PDB entry 9F3S | electron microscopy, 4.20 A resolution (low resolution: residue-level contacts below are approximate; hydrogen-bond / salt-bridge calls are withheld) | chains C and D of the 14 polymer chains in the assembly

== Chain C ==
Protein: Detyrosinated tubulin alpha-1B chain
Organism: Homo sapiens
UniProt: P68363 (TBA1B_HUMAN); residue numbers follow UniProt; this construct covers 1-37, 47-441
Amino-acid sequence (453 residues; numbered 1 to 441 plus 18 insertion-coded residues; 6 numbers in that range are skipped by the numbering (no residue carries them; nothing is unmodelled there); the number before each row is that of its first residue; a row labelled like 37A-37E holds insertion residues (37A, then the next letters in order)):
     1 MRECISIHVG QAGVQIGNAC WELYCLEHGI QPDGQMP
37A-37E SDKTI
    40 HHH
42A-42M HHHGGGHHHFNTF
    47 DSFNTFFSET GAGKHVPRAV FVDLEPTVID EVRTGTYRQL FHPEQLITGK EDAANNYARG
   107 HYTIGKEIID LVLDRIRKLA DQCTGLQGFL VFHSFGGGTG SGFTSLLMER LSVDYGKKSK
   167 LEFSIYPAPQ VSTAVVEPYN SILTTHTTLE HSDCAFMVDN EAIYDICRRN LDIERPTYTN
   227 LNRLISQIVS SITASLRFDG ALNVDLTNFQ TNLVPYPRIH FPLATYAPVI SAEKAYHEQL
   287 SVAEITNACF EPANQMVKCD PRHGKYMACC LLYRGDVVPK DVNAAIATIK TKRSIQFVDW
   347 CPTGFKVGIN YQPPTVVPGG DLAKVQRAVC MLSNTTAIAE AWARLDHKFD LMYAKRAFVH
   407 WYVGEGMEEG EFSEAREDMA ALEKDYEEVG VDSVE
Unresolved in the structure: 37A-37E, 42A-42M
Construct notes: linker (40-42, 42A-42M); engineered mutation Asn254 (Glu in P68363)
Curated features (UniProtKB/Swiss-Prot):
  - motif: Met1 to Cys4 (MREC motif)
  - binding site (GTP): Gly10, Gln11, Ala12, Gln15, Glu71, Ala99, Ser140, Gly143, Gly144, Thr145, Gly146, Thr179, Glu183, Asn206, Tyr224, Asn228, Leu252
  - modified residue: Lys37C (N6,N6,N6-trimethyllysine), Ser48 (Phosphoserine), Ser232 (Phosphoserine), Tyr282 (3'-nitrotyrosine), Arg339 (Omega-N-methylarginine), Ser439 (Phosphoserine)
  - binding site (Mg(2+)): Glu71
  - cross-link (Glycyl lysine isopeptide (Lys-Gly)): Lys326 (interchain with G-Cter in ubiquitin), Lys370 (interchain with G-Cter in ubiquitin)
Residues lining bound ligands:
  - GTP (guanosine-5'-triphosphate), molecule 1: Gly10, Gln11, Ala12, Gln15, Asp98, Ala99, Ala100, Asn101, Ser140, Gly143, Gly144, Thr145, Ile171, Thr179, Glu183, Asn206, Tyr224, Leu227, Asn228
  - GTP, molecule 2: Ala247, Leu248, Asn254

== Chain D ==
Protein: Tubulin beta-3 chain
Organism: Homo sapiens
UniProt: Q13509 (TBB3_HUMAN); residue numbers follow UniProt; this construct covers 1-450
Amino-acid sequence (456 residues; row label = number of the first residue in the row):
     1 MREIVHIQAG QCGNQIGAKF WEVISDEHGI DPSGNYVGDS DLQLERISVY YNEASSHKYV
    61 PRAILVDLEP GTMDSVRSGA FGHLFRPDNF IFGQSGAGNN WAKGHYTEGA ELVDSVLDVV
   121 RKECENCDCL QGFQLTHSLG GGTGSGMGTL LISKVREEYP DRIMNTFSVV PSPKVSDTVV
   181 EPYNATLSIH QLVENTDETY CIDNEALYDI CFRTLKLATP TYGDLNHLVS ATMSGVTTSL
   241 RFPGQLNADL RKLAVNMVPF PRLHFFMPGF APLTARGSQQ YRALTVPELT QQMFDAKNMM
   301 AACDPRHGRY LTVATVFRGR MSMKEVDEQM LAIQSKNSSY FVEWIPNNVK VAVCDIPPRG
   361 LKMSSTFIGN STAIQELFKR ISEQFTAMFR RKAFLHWYTG EGMDEMEFTE AESNMNDLVS
   421 EYQQYQDATA EEEGEMYEDD EEESEAQGPK ENLYFQ
Unresolved in the structure: 430-456
Construct notes: expression tag (451-456)
Curated features (UniProtKB/Swiss-Prot):
  - motif: Met1 to Ile4 (MREI motif)
  - binding site (GDP): Gly10, Gln11, Cys12, Gln15, Asn99, Ser138, Gly142, Thr143, Gly144, Asp177, Asn204, Tyr222, Asn226
  - binding site (GTP): Gln11, Glu69, Ser138, Gly142, Thr143, Gly144, Asn204, Asn226
  - binding site (Mg(2+)): Glu69
  - modified residue: Ser172 (Phosphoserine), Glu438 (5-glutamyl polyglutamate), Ser444 (Phosphoserine)
  - natural variant: Arg62 (R62Q: In CFEOM3A), Thr178 (T178M: In CDCBM1), Glu205 (E205K: In CDCBM1), Arg262 (R262C: In CFEOM3A; R262H: In CFEOM3A), Ala302 (A302T: In CFEOM3A; A302V: In CDCBM1), Met323 (M323V: In CDCBM1), Arg380 (R380C: In CFEOM3A), Glu410 (E410K: In CFEOM3A), Asp417 (D417H: In CFEOM3A; D417N: In CFEOM3A)
Residues lining bound ligands:
  - GTP (guanosine-5'-triphosphate), molecule 1: Gly10, Gln11, Cys12, Gln15, Ile16, Asp67, Gly96, Ala97, Gly98, Asn99, Ser138, Gly141, Gly142, Thr143, Gly144, Asp177, Asn204, Tyr222, Asn226
  - GTP, molecule 2: Gln245, Leu246, Lys252

== Interface between chain C and chain D ==
Residue-residue contacts - 59 pairs, chain C then chain D:
  Met1(C) - Pro70(D)
  Met1(C) - Gly93(D)
  Met1(C) - Gln94(D)
  Arg2(C) - Glu69(D)
  Arg2(C) - Gly71(D)
  Gly131(C) - Gln94(D)
  Gly246(C) - Gln11(D)
  Ala247(C) - Gln11(D)
  Ala247(C) - Gln15(D)
  Leu248(C) - Asp177(D)
  Asn249(C) - Gln11(D)
  Asp251(C) - Glu69(D)
  Thr253(C) - Lys103(D)
  Asn254(C) - Gly98(D)
  Asn254(C) - Asn99(D)
  Gln256(C) - Trp397(D)
  Thr257(C) - Gly98(D)
  Thr257(C) - Phe394(D)
  Asn258(C) - Val179(D)
  Asn258(C) - Val180(D)
  Asn258(C) - Phe394(D)
  Val260(C) - His396(D)
  Val260(C) - Trp397(D)
  Pro261(C) - Phe394(D)
  Pro261(C) - His396(D)
  Tyr262(C) - Arg391(D)
  Tyr262(C) - His396(D)
  Pro263(C) - His396(D)
  Val324(C) - Thr219(D)
  Val324(C) - Pro220(D)
  Pro325(C) - Tyr208(D)
  Pro325(C) - Thr221(D)
  Pro325(C) - Tyr222(D)
  Lys326(C) - Tyr208(D)
  Lys326(C) - Pro220(D)
  Asn329(C) - Val175(D)
  Asn329(C) - Tyr208(D)
  Ile332(C) - Val175(D)
  Asp345(C) - Arg391(D)
  Trp346(C) - Ala387(D)
  Trp346(C) - Met388(D)
  Trp346(C) - Arg391(D)
  Trp346(C) - Ala393(D)
  Pro348(C) - Gln384(D)
  Thr349(C) - Ser176(D)
  Thr349(C) - Thr178(D)
  Thr349(C) - Val179(D)
  Thr349(C) - Gln384(D)
  Thr349(C) - Met388(D)
  Gly350(C) - Ser176(D)
  Phe351(C) - Ser176(D)
  Phe351(C) - Asp177(D)
  Phe351(C) - Thr178(D)
  Phe351(C) - Val179(D)
  Lys352(C) - Asp177(D)
  Val353(C) - Asp177(D)
  Ser439(C) - Arg391(D)
  Glu441(C) - Arg390(D)
  Glu441(C) - Arg391(D)
Other interface residues (no listed pair), chain C (38 interface residues in all): Thr130, Lys163, Ala333, Cys347, Tyr357, Asp438
Other interface residues (no listed pair), chain D (37 interface residues in all): Gly96, Lys174, Glu181, Pro182, Ala218, Lys392, Gly400

== Overview ==
38 residues of chain C face 37 of chain D across their interface. One GTP molecule is bound between chain C
and chain D. Chain C binds GTP. Bound to chain D: GTP.
Chain C is Detyrosinated tubulin alpha-1B chain and chain D is Tubulin beta-3 chain, both from Homo sapiens;
the structure, 13pf mosaic 20%E254Q - 80% E254N microtubule from recombinant human tubulin decorated with EB3,
was determined by electron microscopy, deposited together with 9F3B, 9F3H and 9F3R.
